1JY2 - chains O and S of the 6 polymer chains in the assembly; structure by X-ray diffraction, 1.40 A resolution.

Chain O:
Molecule: Fibrinogen beta chain
Source organism: Bos taurus
UniProt: P02676 (FIBB_BOVIN); residue numbers follow UniProt; this construct covers 61-116
Amino-acid sequence (56 residues; row label = number of the first residue in the row):
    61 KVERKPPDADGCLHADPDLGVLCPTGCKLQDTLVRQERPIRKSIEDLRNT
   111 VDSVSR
Not modelled in the structure: 61-63, 115-116

Chain S:
Molecule: Fibrinogen gamma-B chain
Source organism: Bos taurus
UniProt: P12799 (FIBG_BOVIN); residues 1-48 here correspond to UniProt positions 25-72 (UniProt number = residue number + 24)
Amino-acid sequence (48 residues; each row starts with the number of its first residue):
     1 YVATRDNCCILDERFGSYCPTTCGIADFLNNYQTSVDKDLRTLEGILY
Not modelled in the structure: 1

Interface between chain O and chain S:
Contacting residue pairs (9):
  Thr85(O) with Thr21(S)
  Cys87(O) with Ile10(S), hydrophobic
  Gln90(O) with Ile10(S); Phe15(S); Tyr18(S), hydrogen bond
  Leu93(O) with Phe15(S), hydrophobic
  Val94(O) with Asp12(S); Phe15(S), hydrophobic
  Glu97(O) with Arg14(S), salt bridge

In short:
The chain O/chain S interface involves 6 residues from each chain, with 1 hydrogen bond and 1 salt bridge.
Polar pairs include Glu97(O)-Arg14(S) and Gln90(O)-Tyr18(S).
Here chain O is Fibrinogen beta chain and chain S is Fibrinogen gamma-B chain, both from Bos taurus. Entry
1JY2 (Crystal Structure of the Central Region of Bovine Fibrinogen (E5 fragment) at 1.4 Angstroms Resolution)
was determined by X-ray diffraction (same publication as 1JY3).
